PDB entry 6UGD | electron microscopy, 3.50 A resolution | chains B and C of the 7 polymer chains in the assembly

Chain B (and C):
Molecule: Meiotic spindle formation protein mei-1
From: Caenorhabditis elegans
Notes: EC 5.6.1.1; chain C of this document is another copy of the same molecule, construct and numbering; everything in this record applies to it too
UniProtKB: P34808 (KTNA1_CAEEL); residue numbers follow UniProt; this construct covers 1-472
Sequence (490 residues; each row starts with the number of its first residue; numbers below 1 keep their minus sign (Gly-17 is residue -17)):
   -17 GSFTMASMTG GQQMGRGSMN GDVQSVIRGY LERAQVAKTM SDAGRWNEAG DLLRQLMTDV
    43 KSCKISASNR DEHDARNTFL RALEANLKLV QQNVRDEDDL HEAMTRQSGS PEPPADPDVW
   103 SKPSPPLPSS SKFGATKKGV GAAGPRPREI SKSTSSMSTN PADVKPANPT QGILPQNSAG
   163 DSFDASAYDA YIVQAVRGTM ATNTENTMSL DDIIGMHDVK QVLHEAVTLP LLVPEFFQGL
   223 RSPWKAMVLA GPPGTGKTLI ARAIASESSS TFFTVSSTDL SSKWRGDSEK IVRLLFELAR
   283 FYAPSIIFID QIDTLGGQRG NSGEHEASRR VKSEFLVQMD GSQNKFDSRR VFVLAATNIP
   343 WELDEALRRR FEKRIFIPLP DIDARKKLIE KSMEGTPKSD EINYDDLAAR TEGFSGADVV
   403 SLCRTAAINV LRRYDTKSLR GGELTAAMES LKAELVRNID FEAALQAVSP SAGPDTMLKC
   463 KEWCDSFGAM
Disordered / not traced: -17 to 155, 183-186, 323-330 (chain C: -17 to 155, 183-186, 324-328)
Construct notes: expression tag (-17 to 0); engineered mutation Gln293 (Glu in P34808)
Curated features (UniProtKB/Swiss-Prot):
  - binding site (ATP): Gly233 to Thr240, Arg351, Arg352
  - modified residue: Ser92 (Phosphoserine)
  - mutagenesis: Arg36 (R36C: In ct46ct99; loss of function. Does not affect mei-1 degradation. Prevents mei-1 degradation during the transition from meiosis to mitosis; when associated with A-92), Glu66 (E66K: In ct46sb18; gain of function), Ser92 (S92A: Abolishes phosphorylation by mbk-2. Abolishes interaction with mel-26. Prevents mei-1 degradation during the transition from meiosis to mitosis; when associated with C-36 ...), Pro99 (P99L: In ct46; gain of function. Embryonic lethal. Abolishes interaction with mel-26 and probably mel-26-mediated degradation ...), Gly126 (G126S: In ct46sb9 and ct46sb17; gain of function), Arg128 (R128C: In ct46sb22; gain of function), Ile195 (I195K: In ct46sb3; dominant negative), Pro225 (P225L: In b284; dominant negative), Leu231 (L231P: In ct81; dominant negative), Pro235 (P235L: In ct93; dominant negative; P235S: In ct46ct103; dominant negative. Formation of an abnormally large polar body during oocyte meiosis II ...), Glu308 (E308D: In ct46ct101; null. Formation of an abnormally large polar body during oocyte meiosis II. Myosin thick filaments are disorganized in body wall muscles in an unc-29 (e1072) mutant background), Asp322 (D322R: Severe loss of ATPase activity and complete loss of microtubule severing activity), 6 further mutagenesis entries in UniProt
Ion coordination: Mg2+: Thr240 (together with ATP)
Small-molecule neighbours: ATP (adenosine-5'-triphosphate): Asp194, Ile195, Ile196, Met198, Pro234, Pro235, Gly236, Thr237, Gly238, Lys239, Thr240, Leu241, Gln293, Asn340, Leu370, Gly398, Ala399, Val402
Reported in the primary citation:
  - binding site for Polyglutamate peptide: Lys265, Trp266, Arg267, His307
  - self-association interface (contacts with another copy of this molecule); pairs are residue here / residue on that copy: Trp266-Lys265 (cation-pi contact), Arg275-Asp261, Glu308-Ser310 (hydrogen bond), Arg350-Ser453 (hydrogen bond), Phe469
  - mutagenesis - K265A, W266A, R267A, R301A, H307A, E308A: decreased catalytic activity on basal ATPase
  - mutagenesis - K265A, W266A: decreased catalytic activity on isolated beta-tubulin peptide
  - mutagenesis - Y170A: abolished catalytic activity on ATPase
  - mutagenesis - R267E, N340A: unchanged catalytic activity on basal ATPase
  - binding site for ATP: Asn340, Arg351, Arg352
  - mutagenesis - R351A: abolished catalytic activity on basal and microtubule stimulated ATPase
  - mutagenesis - N340A: abolished catalytic activity on betaIVb-tail peptide
  - mutagenesis - F469A: abolished catalytic activity on basal and stimulated ATPase
  - mutagenesis - R128A/R130A/K134A: unchanged catalytic activity (basal ATP activity)
  - mutagenesis - R128A/R130A/K134A: decreased catalytic activity on microtubule stimulated ATPase
  - mutagenesis - K119A/K120A/R128A/R130A/K134A: decreased catalytic activity on basal and microtubule stimulated ATPase
  - mutagenesis - S135E: decreased catalytic activity on ATPase
  - contacts within the chain: Tyr170-Leu276, Tyr170-Glu279 (hydrogen bond), Tyr170-Arg275
  - mutagenesis - K265A, W266A, R267A, R301A, E308A, N340A: decreased catalytic activity on microtubule
  - mutagenesis - K265A, W266A: abolished catalytic activity on beta-tubulin peptide
  - mutagenesis - R267A: abolished catalytic activity on beta-tubulin tail
  - mutagenesis - R267E: abolished catalytic activity on beta-tail peptide
  - mutagenesis - E308A: decreased catalytic activity on beta-tail peptide
  - mutagenesis - H307A: unchanged catalytic activity on substrate

Chain B / chain C interface:
Pairs across the interface - 54 pairs, chain B then chain C:
  Pro235(B) - Ala348(C)  hydrophobic
  Ser258(B) - Val319(C)
  Ser259(B) - Arg312(C)
  Ser263(B) - Gly268(C)
  Ser263(B) - Glu271(C)
  Ser263(B) - Lys272(C)
  Lys265(B) - Tyr173(C)  hydrogen bond
  Lys265(B) - Arg267(C)
  Lys265(B) - Asp269(C)
  Gln293(B) - Arg301(C)
  Gln293(B) - Leu318(C)
  Gln293(B) - Val319(C)
  Asp295(B) - Arg311(C)
  Thr296(B) - Arg311(C)
  Thr296(B) - Ser315(C)
  His307(B) - Glu308(C)
  Ala309(B) - Arg267(C)
  Ser310(B) - Arg267(C)
  Ser310(B) - Glu308(C)  hydrogen bond
  Asn340(B) - Arg301(C)  hydrogen bond
  Ile341(B) - Arg301(C)
  Ile341(B) - Arg311(C)
  Glu344(B) - Arg301(C)
  Glu344(B) - Gly302(C)
  Glu344(B) - Arg311(C)  salt bridge
  Thr378(B) - Leu222(C)
  Ala399(B) - Arg351(C)
  Ser403(B) - Glu354(C)
  Arg406(B) - Leu222(C)
  Arg406(B) - Ser224(C)  hydrogen bond (side chain-backbone)
  Arg406(B) - Pro225(C)
  Arg406(B) - Trp226(C)
  Arg406(B) - Glu354(C)  salt bridge
  Ala409(B) - Arg223(C)
  Ile410(B) - Glu207(C)
  Ile410(B) - Trp226(C)  hydrophobic
  Leu413(B) - Glu207(C)
  Arg414(B) - Glu207(C)  salt bridge
  Arg414(B) - Lys355(C)
  Thr418(B) - His206(C)
  Leu426(B) - Val215(C)
  Met430(B) - Val215(C)  hydrophobic
  Met430(B) - Phe218(C)  hydrophobic
  Leu433(B) - Phe218(C)
  Ala449(B) - Ala471(C)
  Ala449(B) - Met472(C)  hydrogen bond (backbone-backbone)
  Ser451(B) - Arg356(C)
  Ser451(B) - Gly470(C)
  Pro452(B) - Phe469(C)
  Ser453(B) - Arg350(C)  hydrogen bond (backbone-side chain)
  Ser453(B) - Phe469(C)
  Ala454(B) - Glu347(C)
  Ala454(B) - Phe469(C)
  Gly455(B) - Phe469(C)
Interface residues without a listed pair, chain B (46 interface residues in all): Gly236, Arg244, Thr260, Ser264, Gly305, Glu306, Ser374, Met375, Cys405, Thr407, Val412, Lys419, Val450, Thr458
Interface residues without a listed pair, chain C (43 interface residues in all): Gln203, Leu211, Phe219, Trp266, Arg275, Glu316, Asp322, Gly323, Ser468

Overview:
46 residues of chain B and 43 residues of chain C are in contact; the contacts include 6 hydrogen bonds and 3
salt bridges. Polar pairs include Glu344(B)-Arg311(C), Arg406(B)-Glu354(C) and Arg414(B)-Glu207(C). The paper
reports a binding site for Polyglutamate peptide at Lys265(B), Trp266(B) and Arg267(B) among others; K265A,
W266A and R267A of chain B, among others, reduce catalytic activity on basal ATPase; 14 substitutions were
tested in all.
Chain B and chain C are both Meiotic spindle formation protein mei-1 (Caenorhabditis elegans); the structure,
Katanin hexamer in the spiral conformation in complex with substrate, was determined by electron microscopy
together with 6UGE and 6UGF from the same study.
